PDB entry 7TK1 | electron microscopy, 7.10 A resolution (low resolution: residue-level contacts below are approximate; hydrogen-bond / salt-bridge calls are withheld) | chains 2 and 3 of the 27 polymer chains in the assembly

# Chain 2 (and 3)
Name: ATP synthase subunit 9
Organism: Saccharomyces cerevisiae
Notes: chain 3 of this document is another copy of the same molecule, construct and numbering; everything in this record applies to it too
UniProt: A0A0G3F489 (A0A0G3F489_YEASX); residues 1-76 here = UniProt positions 1-76
Sequence (76 residues; each row starts with the number of its first residue):
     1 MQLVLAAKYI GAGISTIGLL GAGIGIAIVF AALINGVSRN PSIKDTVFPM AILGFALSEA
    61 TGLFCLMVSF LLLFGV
Disordered / not traced: 76 (chain 3: 1, 76)

# Interface between chain 2 and chain 3
Residue-residue contacts (10):
  Gly11(2) - Tyr9(3)
  Gly11(2) - Ile10(3)
  Gly11(2) - Gly13(3)
  Ser15(2) - Gly13(3)
  Gly18(2) - Leu20(3)
  Gly21(2) - Leu20(3)
  Gly21(2) - Gly23(3)
  Gly21(2) - Ile24(3)
  Ala22(2) - Gly23(3)
  Ser58(2) - Gly23(3)
Other interface residues (no listed pair), chain 2 (11 interface residues in all): Val4, Ala7, Ile14, Gly25, Gly36
Other interface residues (no listed pair), chain 3 (9 interface residues in all): Ala6, Ile17, Ser38

# Summary
The interface between chain 2 and chain 3 involves 11 residues on one side and 9 on the other.
Both chains are ATP synthase subunit 9 (Saccharomyces cerevisiae). Entry 7TK1 (Yeast ATP synthase State
1catalytic(d) without exogenous ATP backbone model) was determined by electron microscopy, deposited together
with 7TJS, 7TJT, 7TJU, 7TJV, 7TJW, 7TJX and 30 further entries.
